2YYR - chains A and B of the 3 polymer chains in the assembly; structure by X-ray diffraction, 2.50 A resolution.

[Chain A (and B)]
Protein: Pygopus homolog 1
Organism: Mus musculus
Notes: fragment: PHD Domain; chain B of this document is another copy of the same molecule, construct and numbering; everything in this record applies to it too
UniProt: Q9D0P5 (PYGO1_MOUSE); residue numbers follow UniProt; this construct covers 330-396
Sequence (67 residues; row label = number of the first residue in the row):
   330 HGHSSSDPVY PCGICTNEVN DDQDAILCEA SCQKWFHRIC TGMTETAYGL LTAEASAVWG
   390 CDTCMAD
Disordered / not traced: 330-336
Modified residues: Mse372 (selenomethionine; parent Met); Mse394 (selenomethionine; parent Met)
Swiss-Prot annotation at these positions:
  - zinc finger: Val338 to Asp396 (PHD-type)
  - region: Gly371 to Gly389 (Interaction with BCL9)
Ion coordination: Zn2+ site 1: Cys341, Cys344, His366, Cys369; Zn2+ site 2: Cys357, Cys361, Cys390, Cys393

[Chain A / chain B interface]
Contacting residue pairs (17; chain A residue first):
  Leu379(A) - Thr375(B)
  Leu380(A) - Leu379(B)  hydrophobic
  Leu380(A) - Ala386(B)  hydrophobic
  Glu383(A) - Ala376(B)
  Ser385(A) - Val387(B)
  Ser385(A) - Trp388(B)
  Ser385(A) - Gly389(B)  hydrogen bond (backbone-backbone)
  Ser385(A) - Mse394(B)
  Ala386(A) - Leu380(B)  hydrophobic
  Ala386(A) - Val387(B)
  Val387(A) - Ser385(B)
  Val387(A) - Ala386(B)
  Val387(A) - Val387(B)  hydrogen bond (backbone-backbone)
  Trp388(A) - Ser385(B)
  Gly389(A) - Ser385(B)  hydrogen bond (backbone-backbone)
  Mse394(A) - Ala384(B)
  Mse394(A) - Ser385(B)
Other interface residues (no listed pair), chain A (11 interface residues in all): Ala376, Asp391
Other interface residues (no listed pair), chain B (13 interface residues in all): Mse372, Asp391

[Overview]
11 residues of chain A face 13 of chain B across their interface, with 3 hydrogen bonds. Main-chain hydrogen
bonds include Ser385(A)-Gly389(B) and Val387(A)-Val387(B). Cys341(A), Cys344(A), His366(A) and Cys369(A)
coordinate Zn2+ site 1. Cys357(A), Cys361(A), Cys390(A) and Cys393(A) coordinate Zn2+ site 2.
Chain A and chain B are both Pygopus homolog 1 (Mus musculus); the structure, Structural analysis of PHD
domain of Pygopus complexed with trimethylated histone H3 peptide, was determined by X-ray diffraction.
